PDB entry 2WJY | X-ray diffraction, 2.50 A resolution | chain A

== Chain A ==
Name: Regulator of nonsense transcripts 1
Organism: Homo sapiens
Notes: EC 3.6.1.-; fragment: ch-domain and helicase domain, residues 115-914
UniProt: Q92900 (RENT1_HUMAN); residue numbers follow UniProt; this construct covers 115-914
Chain sequence (800 residues; each row starts with the number of its first residue):
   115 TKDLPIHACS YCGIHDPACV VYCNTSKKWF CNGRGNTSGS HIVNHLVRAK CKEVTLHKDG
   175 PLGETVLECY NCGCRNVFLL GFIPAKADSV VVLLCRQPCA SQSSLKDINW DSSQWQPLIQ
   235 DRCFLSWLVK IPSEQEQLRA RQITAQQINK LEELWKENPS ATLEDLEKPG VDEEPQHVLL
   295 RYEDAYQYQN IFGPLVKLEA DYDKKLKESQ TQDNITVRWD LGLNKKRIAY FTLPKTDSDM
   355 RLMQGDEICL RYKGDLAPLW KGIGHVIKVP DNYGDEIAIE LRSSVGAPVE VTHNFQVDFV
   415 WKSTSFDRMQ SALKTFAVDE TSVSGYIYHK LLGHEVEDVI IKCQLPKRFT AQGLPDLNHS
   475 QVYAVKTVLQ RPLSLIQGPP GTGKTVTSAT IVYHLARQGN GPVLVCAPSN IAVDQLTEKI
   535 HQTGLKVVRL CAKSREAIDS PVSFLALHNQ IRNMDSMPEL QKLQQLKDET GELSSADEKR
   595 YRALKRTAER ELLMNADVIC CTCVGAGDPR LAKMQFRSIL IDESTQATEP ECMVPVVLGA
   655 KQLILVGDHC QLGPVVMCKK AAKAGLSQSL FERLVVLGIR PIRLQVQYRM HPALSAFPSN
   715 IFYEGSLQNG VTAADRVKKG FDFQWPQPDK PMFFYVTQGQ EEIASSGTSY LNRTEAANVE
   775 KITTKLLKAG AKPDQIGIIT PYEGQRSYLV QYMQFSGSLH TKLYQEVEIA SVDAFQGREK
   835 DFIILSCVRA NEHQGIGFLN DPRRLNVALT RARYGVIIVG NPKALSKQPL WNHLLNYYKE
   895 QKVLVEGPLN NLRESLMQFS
Not modelled in the structure: 115, 199-203, 219-228, 280-287, 353-354, 914
UniProt features mapped onto this chain:
  - region: Cys123 to His155 (C3H), Cys137 to Cys165 (CC/SHH/C), Cys183 to Cys213 (C4)
  - binding site (Zn(2+)): Cys123, Cys126, Cys137, Ser140, Cys145, His155, His159, Cys165, Cys183, Cys186, Cys209, Cys213
Bound ions: Zn2+ site 1: Cys123, Cys145, His155; Zn2+ site 2: Cys137, Ser140, His159; Zn2+ site 3: Cys186, Cys213
Reported in the primary citation:
  - contacts within the chain: Asp117-Lys428 (salt bridge), His129-Glu434 (salt bridge), Arg253-Val437 (hydrogen bond), Gln256-Asp298 (hydrogen bond), Arg255-Tyr300, Arg253-Tyr442

== In short ==
Cys123, Cys145 and His155 form the Zn2+ site 1. Cys137, Ser140 and His159 form the Zn2+ site 2. From UniProt:
12 Zn2+-binding residues. The paper reports contacts within the chain involving Asp117, Lys428 and His129
among others.
Chain A is Regulator of nonsense transcripts 1 (Homo sapiens); the structure, Crystal structure of the complex
between human nonsense mediated decay factors UPF1 and UPF2 Orthorhombic form, was determined by X-ray
diffraction, deposited together with 2WJV.
